Entry 3PJ1 (X-ray diffraction, 2.00 A resolution); this record covers chain A.

[Chain A]
Molecule: Tyrosine-protein kinase BTK
Organism: Homo sapiens
Notes: EC 2.7.10.2
Reference sequence: Q06187 (BTK_HUMAN); numbering as in UniProt (aligned over 387-659)
Sequence (274 residues; numbered 386 to 659; the number before each row is that of its first residue):
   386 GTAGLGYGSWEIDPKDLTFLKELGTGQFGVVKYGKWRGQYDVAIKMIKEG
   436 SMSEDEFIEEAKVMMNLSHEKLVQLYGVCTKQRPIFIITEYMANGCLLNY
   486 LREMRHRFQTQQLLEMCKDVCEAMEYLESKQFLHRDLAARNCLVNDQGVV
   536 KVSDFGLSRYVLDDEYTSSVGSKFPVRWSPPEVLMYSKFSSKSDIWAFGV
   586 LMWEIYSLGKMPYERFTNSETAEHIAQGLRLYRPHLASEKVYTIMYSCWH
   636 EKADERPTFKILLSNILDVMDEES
Unresolved in the structure: 386-390, 411-413, 433-437, 468-469, 491-492, 543-558
Differences from the reference sequence: expression tag (386)
UniProt features mapped onto this chain:
  - motif: Trp581 to Trp588 (CAV1-binding)
  - active site: Asp521 (Proton acceptor)
  - binding site (ATP): Leu408 to Val416, Lys430
  - binding site (clofedanol): Thr474 to Met477, Leu542
  - binding site (dasatinib): Thr474 to Met477
  - modified residue: Tyr551 (Phosphotyrosine), Ser604 (Phosphoserine), Tyr617 (Phosphotyrosine), Ser623 (Phosphoserine), Ser659 (Phosphoserine)
Residues lining bound ligands:
  - LHL (3-(2,6-dichlorophenyl)-7-({4-[2-(diethylamino)ethoxy]phenyl}amino)-1-methyl-3,4-dihydropyrimido[4,5-d]pyrimidin-2(1H)-one), molecule 1: Trp395, Tyr425, Ser453, Gln459, Leu460, Tyr461
  - LHL, molecule 2: Glu407, Leu408, Val416, Ala428, Ile429, Lys430, Glu445, Met449, Val458, Ile472, Thr474, Glu475, Tyr476, Met477, Ala478, Gly480, Cys481, Leu528, Ser538, Asp539
Reported in the primary citation:
  - contacts within the chain: Lys430-Glu445 (salt bridge)
  - binding site for LHL: Leu408, Gly480

[Summary]
Bound to chain A: compound LHL. From UniProt: active-site residue Asp521, 10 ATP-binding residues, 5
clofedanol-binding residues and 4 dasatinib-binding residues. The paper reports a binding site for LHL at
Leu408 and Gly480; contacts within the chain involving Lys430 and Glu445.
Chain A is Tyrosine-protein kinase BTK (Homo sapiens); the structure, Crystal structure of BTK kinase domain
complexed with
3-(2,6-Dichloro-phenyl)-7-[4-(2-diethylamino-ethoxy)-phenylamino]-1-methyl-3,4-dihydro-1H-pyrimido[4,5-d]pyrimidin-2-one,
was determined by X-ray diffraction (same publication as 3PIX, 3PIY, 3PIZ, 3PJ2 and 3PJ3).
